PDB entry 8ZEH | electron microscopy, 2.78 A resolution | chains a and b of the 25 polymer chains in the assembly

== Chain a ==
Name: Photosystem I P700 chlorophyll a apoprotein A1
Source organism: Thalassiosira pseudonana CCMP1335
Notes: EC 1.97.1.12
UniProtKB: A0T0M8 (PSAA_THAPS); residue numbers follow UniProt; this construct covers 10-752
Amino-acid sequence (743 residues; each row starts with the number of its first residue):
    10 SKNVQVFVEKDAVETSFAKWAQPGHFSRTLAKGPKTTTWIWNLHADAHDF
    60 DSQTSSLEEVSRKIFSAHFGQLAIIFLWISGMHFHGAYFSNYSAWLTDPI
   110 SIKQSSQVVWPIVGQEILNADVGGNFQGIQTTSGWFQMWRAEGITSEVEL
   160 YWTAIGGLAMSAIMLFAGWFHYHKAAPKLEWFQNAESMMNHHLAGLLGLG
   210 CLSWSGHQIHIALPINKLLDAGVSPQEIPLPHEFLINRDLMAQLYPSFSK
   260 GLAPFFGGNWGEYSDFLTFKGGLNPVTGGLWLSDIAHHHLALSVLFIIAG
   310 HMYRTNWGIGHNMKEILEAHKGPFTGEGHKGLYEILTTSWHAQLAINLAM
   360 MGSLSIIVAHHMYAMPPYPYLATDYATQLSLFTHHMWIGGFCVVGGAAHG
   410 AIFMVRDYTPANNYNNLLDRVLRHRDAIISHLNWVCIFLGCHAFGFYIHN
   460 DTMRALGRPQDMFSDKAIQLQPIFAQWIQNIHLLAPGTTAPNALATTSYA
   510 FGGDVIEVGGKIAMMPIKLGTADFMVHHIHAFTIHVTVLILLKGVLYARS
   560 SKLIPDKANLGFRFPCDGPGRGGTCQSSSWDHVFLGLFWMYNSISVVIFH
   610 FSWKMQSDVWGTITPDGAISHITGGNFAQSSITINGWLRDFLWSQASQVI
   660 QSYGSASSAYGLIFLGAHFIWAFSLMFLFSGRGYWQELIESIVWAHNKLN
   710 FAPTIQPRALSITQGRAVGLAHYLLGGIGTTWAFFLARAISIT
Bound ions: chlorophyll a Mg (35 sites), coordinated by His-53, His-57, His-77, Gln-80, His-94, Gln-116, Gln-124, His-180, His-182, His-200, His-201, His-216, His-219, His-296, His-297, His-298 and 19 more
Small-molecule neighbours:
  - beta-carotene (BCR), molecule 1: Ile-83, Leu-86, Trp-87
  - beta-carotene (BCR), molecule 2: Ile-84, Trp-87, Ile-88, Gly-204, Leu-205, Leu-208, Gly-209, Ser-212
  - beta-carotene (BCR), molecule 3: Phe-85, Thr-162, Gly-165, Gly-166, Met-169, Ser-212
  - beta-carotene (BCR), molecule 4: Trp-119, Pro-120, Ile-121
  - beta-carotene (BCR), molecule 5: Leu-211, Leu-261, Phe-264, Leu-299, Val-303, Ile-306, Ile-307, His-310, Ile-318
  - beta-carotene (BCR), molecule 6: Leu-341, Leu-345, Ala-351, Ile-355, Gly-409, Phe-412
  - beta-carotene (BCR), molecule 7: Ala-354, Ala-358, Met-359, Ser-362, Val-402, Gly-405, Ala-406, Val-547, Leu-550, Leu-551, Val-554
  - chlorophyll a (CLA), molecule 1: Val-13, Gln-14, Val-15, Trp-190, Asn-193, Ser-196, His-200, Thr-314, Asn-315, Trp-316
  - chlorophyll a (CLA), molecule 2: Val-15, Val-17, Lys-19, Phe-74, Phe-78, Ile-172, Met-173, Ala-176, Phe-179, His-180, Ala-184, Pro-186, Trp-190
  - chlorophyll a (CLA), molecule 3: Val-22, Glu-23, Thr-24, Ser-25, Phe-26, Lys-28, Trp-29, His-34, Lys-72, Ser-75, Gly-79, Ile-83, Leu-174, Gly-177, Trp-178, Tyr-181, His-182
  - chlorophyll a (CLA), molecule 4: Trp-29, Pro-32, Trp-48, Ile-49, Trp-50, Leu-52, His-53
  - chlorophyll a (CLA), molecule 5: Trp-29, His-34, Phe-35, Leu-52, His-53, Ala-56, His-57, Phe-59, Gln-62, Ala-76, Gly-79, Gln-80, Ile-83
  - chlorophyll a (CLA), molecule 6: Thr-46, Ile-49, Trp-50, Ile-698, Ile-701, Val-702, His-705, Phe-710, Pro-712, Ile-714, Pro-716, Arg-717
  - chlorophyll a (CLA), molecule 7: Trp-50, Ile-679, Phe-682, Phe-686, Leu-719, Gln-723, Ala-726, Val-727, Ala-730, His-731, Leu-734
  - chlorophyll a (CLA), molecule 8: His-53, Ala-54, Asp-55, His-57, Asp-58, His-350, Leu-353, Leu-357, Phe-400, Cys-401, Val-403, Gly-404, Ala-407, His-408, Ile-411, Arg-415, Phe-571, Arg-572, Trp-589, Leu-596, Leu-734
  - chlorophyll a (CLA), molecule 9: His-57, Phe-59, Ile-73, Ala-76, His-77, Gln-80, Leu-81, Ile-84, Phe-85, Ile-88, Met-169, Trp-349, His-350, Gln-352, Leu-353, Asn-356, Leu-357, Met-360
  - chlorophyll a (CLA), molecule 10: His-57, Gln-80, Ile-83, Ile-84, Trp-87, Ile-397, Phe-400, Cys-401
  - chlorophyll a (CLA), molecule 11: Leu-66, Ser-70, His-77, Leu-188, Phe-191, Gln-192, Ala-194, Met-197, Met-198, His-201, Leu-202, Leu-205, Met-322, Leu-326, Tyr-342, Leu-345, Thr-346, Thr-347, Ser-348, Trp-349, Gln-352, Ile-355, Asn-356, Met-359, Met-360
  - chlorophyll a (CLA), molecule 12: Phe-74, His-77, Phe-78, Leu-81, Phe-85, Met-173, Trp-190, Phe-191, Asn-193, Ser-196, Met-197, His-200, His-201, Gly-204, Leu-205
  - chlorophyll a (CLA), molecule 13: Ile-83, Leu-86, Gln-116, Val-117, Val-118, Trp-119, Ile-121, Val-122, Gln-124, Leu-127, Ile-138, Leu-174, Ala-668, Leu-671
  - chlorophyll a (CLA), molecule 14: Leu-86, Trp-87, Ser-89, Gly-90, Met-91, Phe-93, His-94, Phe-98, Gln-116, Val-117, Trp-119, Leu-167
  - chlorophyll a (CLA), molecule 15: Trp-87, Ser-142, Gly-143, Trp-144, Met-147, Leu-206, Met-360, Leu-363, Ser-364, Val-367, Met-371, Tyr-377, Leu-390, His-393, His-394, Ile-397
  - chlorophyll a (CLA), molecule 16: Trp-87, Met-91, Thr-141, Ser-142, Trp-144, Ser-389, Leu-390, Thr-392, His-393, Trp-396, Ile-397, Phe-400, Ile-737, Trp-741, Leu-745
  - chlorophyll a (CLA), molecule 17: Trp-87, Met-91, Ser-115, Gln-116, Ile-138, Gln-139, Thr-140, Thr-141, Ser-142, Trp-144, Ala-668, Tyr-669, Ile-672, Gly-675, Ala-676, Ile-679, Leu-734, Gly-738, Trp-741, Leu-745
  - chlorophyll a (CLA), molecule 18: Ala-150, Glu-151, Leu-205, Leu-206, Gly-209, Cys-210, Trp-213, Gln-217, Leu-291, Ile-294, His-297, His-298, Leu-301, Phe-305, Leu-363, Ile-366, Val-367, His-370, Pro-376, Tyr-377
  - chlorophyll a (CLA), molecule 19: Glu-151, Gly-152, Ile-153, Glu-158, Trp-161, Thr-162, Gly-165, Met-169, Ile-172, Gly-209, Ser-212, Trp-213, Gly-215, His-216, His-219, Ile-220, Pro-240, Leu-244
  - chlorophyll a (CLA), molecule 20: Glu-158, Trp-161, Leu-239, His-241, Leu-244, Ile-245
  - chlorophyll a (CLA), molecule 21: Met-198, Leu-202, Leu-206, Phe-305, Ala-308, Met-311, Tyr-312, Met-322, Ile-325, Ile-355, Met-359, Leu-427, Val-430, Leu-551, Val-554, Leu-555
  - chlorophyll a (CLA), molecule 22: Asn-199, His-200, Ala-203, Gly-204, Leu-208, Ile-306, His-310, Tyr-312, Thr-314, Trp-316, Ile-318
  - chlorophyll a (CLA), molecule 23: Leu-211, Ser-212, Ser-214, Gly-215, Ile-218, His-219, Phe-243, Leu-244, Arg-247, Phe-257, Gly-260, Leu-261, Phe-264, Phe-265, Tyr-272, Phe-275, Leu-299
  - chlorophyll a (CLA), molecule 24: Phe-264, Gly-267, Trp-269, Gly-270, Tyr-272, Ser-273, Leu-276, Thr-277, Phe-278, His-296, Leu-299, Ala-300, Val-303, Asn-501
  - chlorophyll a (CLA), molecule 25: Thr-277, Phe-278, Gly-280, Leu-289, Asp-293, Ile-294, His-296, His-297, Ala-300, Leu-301, Leu-304, His-370, Met-371, Met-374, Pro-376, Thr-506
  - chlorophyll a (CLA), molecule 26: Phe-278, Thr-497, Thr-498, Ala-499, Pro-500, Asn-501, Ala-502
  - chlorophyll a (CLA), molecule 27: Leu-304, Met-359, Ser-362, Leu-363, Ile-366, His-369, His-370, Tyr-372, Ala-373, Met-374, Thr-506, Ser-507, Phe-510
  - chlorophyll a (CLA), molecule 28: Ile-307, His-310, Met-311, Ile-318, Gly-319, His-320
  - chlorophyll a (CLA), molecule 29: Met-311, His-320, Glu-324, Ile-325, Ala-328, His-329
  - chlorophyll a (CLA), molecule 30: Ile-325, Leu-326, His-329, His-338, Leu-341, Leu-345, Leu-426, Leu-427, Val-430
  - chlorophyll a (CLA), molecule 31: Ala-328, His-329, Lys-330, Gly-331, Pro-332, Phe-333
  - chlorophyll a (CLA), molecule 32: Phe-333, Thr-334, Leu-426, Arg-429, Val-430, His-433, Ile-437, His-440
  - chlorophyll a (CLA), molecule 33: Ile-365, Ile-366, His-369, Met-395, Val-402, Trp-486, Ile-543, Thr-546, Val-547, Leu-550, Met-599, Ser-602, Ile-603
  - chlorophyll a (CLA), molecule 34: His-369, Tyr-372, Phe-483, Ala-484, Trp-486, Ile-487, Gln-488, Phe-510, Ile-526, Leu-528, His-536, His-539, Ile-543, Val-606, His-609, Phe-610, Lys-613
  - chlorophyll a (CLA), molecule 35: Ala-436, His-440, Trp-443
  - chlorophyll a (CLA), molecule 36: Ile-437, Leu-441, Val-444, Ala-540, Ile-543, His-544, Val-547
  - chlorophyll a (CLA), molecule 37: Ser-439, Asn-442, Trp-443, Ile-446
  - chlorophyll a (CLA), molecule 38: Asn-442, Cys-445, Ile-446, Gly-449, Cys-450, Phe-453, Gly-454, Ile-457, Phe-541, Val-545, Leu-548, Ile-549, Leu-594, Phe-597, Trp-598
  - chlorophyll a (CLA), molecule 39: Trp-443, Ile-446, Phe-447, Cys-450, His-451
  - chlorophyll a (CLA), molecule 40: Phe-447, Leu-448, Gln-480, Pro-481, Ile-482, Phe-483, Ala-484, Asp-532, Phe-533, His-536, His-537, Ala-540, His-544
  - chlorophyll a (CLA), molecule 41: Cys-450, His-451, Gly-454, Phe-455, Ile-457, His-458, Thr-461, Met-462, Arg-467, Asp-470, Phe-472, Ile-477
  - chlorophyll a (CLA), molecule 42: Phe-453, Tyr-456, Ile-538, Thr-542, Tyr-600, Asn-601, Ser-604, Val-605, Phe-608, Ile-643, Trp-646, Leu-651, Ala-655, Ile-659, Phe-673, His-677, Trp-680, Tyr-732, Gly-736, Thr-739, Thr-740, Phe-743
  - chlorophyll a (CLA), molecule 43: Phe-453, Ile-457, Phe-541, Phe-597, Trp-598, Tyr-600, Asn-601, Ile-643, Leu-647, Trp-680, Tyr-732
  - chlorophyll a (CLA), molecule 44: Thr-461, Ala-464, Leu-465
  - chlorophyll a (CLA), molecule 45: Trp-486, Ile-487, Ile-490, His-491, Ala-494, Thr-498, Ala-499, Thr-506, Phe-510
  - chlorophyll a (CLA), molecule 46: Leu-647, Leu-651, Trp-652
  - chlorophyll a (CLA), molecule 47: Leu-671, Leu-674, Gly-675, His-677, Phe-678, Trp-680, Ala-681
  - chlorophyll a (CLA), molecule 48: Phe-678, Ala-681, Phe-682, Leu-684, Met-685, Tyr-693, Trp-694, Leu-697
  - chlorophyll a (CLA), molecule 49: Ile-701, Ala-704, His-705, Leu-708, Phe-710
  - chlorophyll a (CLA), molecule 50: Trp-703, Ala-704, Lys-707, Leu-708
  - phylloquinone (PQN): Trp-50, Met-685, Phe-686, Ser-689, Gly-690, Arg-691, Trp-694, Ala-718, Leu-719, Ser-720, Gly-724
  - 4Fe-4S cluster (SF4): Pro-574, Cys-575, Gly-577, Pro-578, Cys-584, Ile-721
Curated features (UniProtKB/Swiss-Prot):
  - binding site ([4Fe-4S] cluster): Cys-575, Cys-584
  - binding site (chlorophyll a'): His-677
  - binding site (chlorophyll a): Met-685, Tyr-693
  - binding site (phylloquinone): Trp-694

== Chain b ==
Name: Photosystem I P700 chlorophyll a apoprotein A2
Source organism: Thalassiosira pseudonana CCMP1335
Notes: EC 1.97.1.12
UniProtKB: A0T0M9 (PSAB_THAPS); residue numbers follow UniProt; this construct covers 2-733
Amino-acid sequence (732 residues; row label = number of the first residue in the row):
     2 ATKFPKFSQALAQDPATRRIWYGIATAHDLEAHDGMTEENLYQKIFASHF
    52 GHLAIIFLWTSGNLFHVAWQGNFEKWVSNPLKTRPIAHSIWDPHFGESAL
   102 KAFSKGNTYPVNITFSGLYQWWYTIGFRTNQELYKGSIGLLLLASVLLIA
   152 GWLHLQPKFRPSLSWFKNNESRLNHHLSGLLGFSSLAWTGHLVHVAIPAS
   202 RGVHVGWDNFLTTPPHPAGLTPFFTGNWTVYAENPDSATHVFNTSEGSGT
   252 AILTFLGGFHPQTQSLWLSDMAHHHLAIAVVFIVAGHMYRTNFGIGHNMK
   302 EILDAHRPPGGRLGAGHVGLFETITNSLHMQLGLALACLGVATSLTAQHM
   352 YALTPYAYLSKDFTTEAALYTHHQYIAGFLMVGAFAHGAIFFVRDYDPEL
   402 NKNNVLARMLEHKEAIISHLSWASLFLGFHTLGLYIHNDTVVAFGQPEKQ
   452 ILFEPLFAEYIQAASGKAVYQFNVLLASSTSPATAAGNQVWLPGWLEAIN
   502 NPKTDLFLKIGPGDFLVHHAIALGLHVTALILVKGALDARGSKLMPDKKD
   552 FGYSFPCDGPGRGGTCDISAWDAFYLAMFWMLNTIGWVTFYWHWKHMTIW
   602 GGNPGQFDESSNYIMGWLRDYLWLNSSPLINGYNPFGMNNLSVWSWMFLF
   652 GHLIWATGFMFLISWRGYWQELIETLVWAHERTPLANLIRWRDKPVALSI
   702 VQARLVGLVHFSVGYILTYAAFVIASTSGKFA
Bound ions: chlorophyll a Mg (32 sites), coordinated by His-29, His-50, His-53, His-67, His-89, Asp-93, His-95, His-155, His-176, His-177, His-192, His-195, His-274, His-275, His-276, His-288 and 16 more; 4Fe-4S cluster Fe near Cys-558 (its only coordinating residue here)
Small-molecule neighbours:
  - Fucoxanthin (A86; (3S,3'S,5R,5'R,6S,6'R,8'R)-3,5'-dihydroxy-8-oxo-6',7'-didehydro-5,5',6,6',7,8-hexahydro-5,6-epoxy-beta,beta-caroten-3'- yl acetate): Thr-226, Gly-227, Asn-228, Val-285
  - beta-carotene (BCR), molecule 1: Gly-52, Ile-56, Leu-149
  - beta-carotene (BCR), molecule 2: Leu-54, Ile-57, Phe-58, Trp-60, Gly-180, Leu-181, Phe-184, Ser-185
  - beta-carotene (BCR), molecule 3: Leu-187, Leu-221, Phe-224, Phe-225, Val-281, Ile-284, Val-285, His-288
  - beta-carotene (BCR), molecule 4: Met-331, Gly-334, Leu-335, Ala-338, Val-342, Met-382, Ala-385, Phe-386, Gly-389, Phe-393, Ala-537
  - beta-carotene (BCR), molecule 5: Phe-386, Leu-407, Met-410, Val-534, Leu-538
  - beta-carotene (BCR), molecule 6: Trp-647, Met-648, Phe-651, Trp-670, Leu-677
  - beta-carotene (BCR), molecule 7: Thr-684, Pro-685, Leu-686
  - chlorophyll a (CLA), molecule 1: Phe-5, Phe-8, Ile-25, Ala-28, His-29, Leu-31, His-34, Ser-49, His-53, Ile-56
  - chlorophyll a (CLA), molecule 2: Thr-18, Ile-21, Trp-22, Ile-674, Leu-677, Val-678, His-681, Ile-690, Arg-691, Trp-692, Arg-693, Asp-694, Pro-696, Val-697
  - chlorophyll a (CLA), molecule 3: Trp-22, Phe-651, Leu-654, Ile-655, Thr-658, Met-661, Phe-662, Leu-699, Val-707, Val-710, His-711, Val-714
  - chlorophyll a (CLA), molecule 4: Ile-25, Ala-26, Thr-27, Ala-28, His-29, Asp-30, His-330, Leu-333, Leu-337, Phe-380, Leu-381, Val-383, Gly-384, Ala-387, His-388, Ile-391, Arg-395, Tyr-554, Trp-572, Phe-575, Val-710, Val-714
  - chlorophyll a (CLA), molecule 5: His-29, Leu-31, Tyr-43, Ile-46, Ser-49, His-50, His-53, Leu-54, Ile-57, Phe-167, Arg-173, His-177, Leu-181, Leu-329, Gln-332, Leu-333, Ala-336, Leu-337, Leu-340
  - chlorophyll a (CLA), molecule 6: His-29, His-53, Ile-56, Ile-57, Trp-60, Phe-380, Leu-381
  - chlorophyll a (CLA), molecule 7: Phe-47, His-50, Phe-51, Leu-54, Trp-166, Phe-167, Asn-169, Ser-172, Arg-173, His-176, His-177, Gly-180, Leu-181, Leu-182, Phe-283, Leu-340, Ala-343, Leu-346
  - chlorophyll a (CLA), molecule 8: Phe-47, Phe-51, Val-147, Ile-150, Ala-151, Leu-154, His-155, Lys-159, Phe-160, Pro-162, Trp-166
  - chlorophyll a (CLA), molecule 9: Ile-56, Leu-59, Trp-60, Ser-62, Gly-63, Phe-66, His-67, Trp-70, Gln-71, His-89, Ser-90, Trp-92, Leu-142
  - chlorophyll a (CLA), molecule 10: Trp-60, Thr-61, Ser-117, Gly-118, Leu-119, Trp-122, Ser-185, Ala-343, Thr-344, Thr-347, Met-351, Tyr-357, Leu-370, His-373, His-374, Ile-377, Leu-381
  - chlorophyll a (CLA), molecule 11: Trp-60, Asn-64, His-67, Val-68, Ala-88, His-89, Asn-113, Ile-114, Thr-115, Phe-116, Ser-117, Leu-119, Val-644, Trp-645, Met-648
  - chlorophyll a (CLA), molecule 12: Trp-60, Asn-64, Phe-116, Ser-117, Leu-119, Ala-369, Leu-370, Thr-372, His-373, Tyr-376, Ile-377, Phe-380, Trp-645, Ile-717, Tyr-720, Ala-721, Val-724, Ile-725
  - chlorophyll a (CLA), molecule 13: Thr-61, Leu-65, Trp-122, Trp-123, Leu-141, Trp-208, Phe-211, Leu-212
  - chlorophyll a (CLA), molecule 14: His-89, Ser-90, Ile-91, Trp-92, Asp-93, Pro-94, His-95, Phe-96, Phe-104, Asn-113, Ser-643, Val-644, Trp-647
  - chlorophyll a (CLA), molecule 15: Trp-122, Thr-125, Ile-126, Leu-181, Leu-182, Ser-185, Ser-186, Trp-189, Met-272, His-275, His-276, Ile-279, Leu-346, Thr-347, His-350, Met-351, Pro-356, Tyr-357
  - chlorophyll a (CLA), molecule 16: Ile-126, Gly-127, Phe-128, Glu-133, Gly-137, Gly-140, Leu-143, Val-147, Ser-185, Ala-188, Trp-189, Gly-191, His-192, His-195, Val-196, Val-206, Gly-207, Trp-208, Phe-211
  - chlorophyll a (CLA), molecule 17: Trp-166, Asn-169, Ser-172, His-176, Thr-292, Asn-293, Phe-294
  - chlorophyll a (CLA), molecule 18: Asn-170, Arg-173, Leu-174, His-177, Leu-178, Met-300, Leu-304, Phe-322, Ile-325, Thr-326, Leu-335, Ala-336, Cys-339, Leu-340, Ala-343
  - chlorophyll a (CLA), molecule 19: Leu-174, Leu-178, Leu-182, Val-282, Phe-283, Ala-286, Met-289, Tyr-290, Met-300, Ile-303, Leu-304
  - chlorophyll a (CLA), molecule 20: Asn-175, His-176, Ser-179, Gly-180, Phe-184, Ile-284, His-288, Tyr-290, Thr-292, Phe-294, Ile-296
  - chlorophyll a (CLA), molecule 21: Phe-184, Leu-187, Ala-188, Thr-190, Gly-191, Val-194, His-195, Phe-211, Leu-212, Thr-213, Thr-214, Pro-215, Pro-216, His-217, Gly-220, Leu-221, Tyr-232, Ile-253, Leu-254, Leu-277
  - chlorophyll a (CLA), molecule 22: Phe-224, Phe-225, Thr-226, Gly-227, Trp-229
  - chlorophyll a (CLA), molecule 23: Phe-224, Gly-227, Trp-229, Thr-230, Tyr-232, Ala-233, Leu-254, Thr-255, Phe-256, His-274, Leu-277, Ala-278, Val-281, Val-491, Trp-492
  - chlorophyll a (CLA), molecule 24: Thr-255, Phe-256, Gly-258, Gly-259, Leu-267, Asp-271, Met-272, His-274, His-275, Ala-278, Ile-279, His-350, Leu-354, Trp-492, Trp-496
  - chlorophyll a (CLA), molecule 25: Val-285, Ala-286, His-288, Met-289, Ile-296, Gly-297, His-298
  - chlorophyll a (CLA), molecule 26: Met-289, His-298, Glu-302, Ile-303, Ala-306, His-307
  - chlorophyll a (CLA), molecule 27: Ile-303, Leu-304, His-307, Leu-314, His-318, Leu-321, Ile-325, Met-331, Val-406, Leu-407, Met-410
  - chlorophyll a (CLA), molecule 28: Ala-306, His-307, Arg-308, Pro-309, Pro-310, Arg-313, Leu-314
  - chlorophyll a (CLA), molecule 29: Arg-313, Leu-314, Gly-315, Val-406, Arg-409, Met-410, Glu-412, His-413, Ala-416, Ile-417, His-420
  - chlorophyll a (CLA), molecule 30: Cys-339, Val-342, Leu-346, Gln-349, His-350, Tyr-352, Ala-353, Leu-354, Leu-507, Phe-508
  - chlorophyll a (CLA), molecule 31: Val-342, Ser-345, Leu-346, Gln-349, Gln-375, Gly-379, Met-382, Phe-386, Leu-526, Thr-529, Ala-530, Leu-533, Met-582, Thr-585, Ile-586
  - chlorophyll a (CLA), molecule 32: Gln-349, Tyr-352, Tyr-371, Phe-458, Ala-459, Ile-462, Gln-463, Phe-508, Leu-509, Ile-511, His-519, Ile-522, Leu-526, Val-589, Tyr-592, Trp-593, Lys-596, His-597
  - chlorophyll a (CLA), molecule 33: Ala-416, His-420, Trp-423
  - chlorophyll a (CLA), molecule 34: Ile-417, His-420, Leu-421, Trp-423, Ala-424, Ala-523, Leu-526, His-527
  - chlorophyll a (CLA), molecule 35: Ser-419, His-420, Ser-422, Trp-423, Leu-426
  - chlorophyll a (CLA), molecule 36: Ser-422, Ser-425, Leu-426, Gly-429, Phe-430, Leu-433, Leu-524, Val-528, Leu-531, Ile-532, Leu-577, Phe-580, Trp-581
  - chlorophyll a (CLA), molecule 37: Trp-423, Leu-426, Phe-427, Phe-430, His-431
  - chlorophyll a (CLA), molecule 38: Phe-427, Leu-428, Phe-454, Glu-455, Pro-456, Leu-457, Phe-458, Ala-459, Asp-515, Phe-516, His-519, His-520, Ala-523, His-527
  - chlorophyll a (CLA), molecule 39: His-431, Gly-434, Leu-435, Ile-437, His-438, Thr-441, Val-442, Lys-450, Ile-452
  - chlorophyll a (CLA), molecule 40: Thr-432, Leu-433, Tyr-436, Ala-521, Leu-524, Asn-584, Trp-588, Phe-591, Ile-615, Trp-618, Leu-619, Leu-623, Ser-627, Ile-631, Phe-649, His-653, Trp-656, Phe-712, Tyr-716, Thr-719, Tyr-720, Phe-723
  - chlorophyll a (CLA), molecule 41: Leu-433, Ile-437, Asp-440, Leu-524, Phe-580, Trp-581, Asn-584, Trp-588, Ile-615, Leu-619, Trp-656, Phe-712
  - chlorophyll a (CLA), molecule 42: Phe-458, Tyr-461, Phe-473
  - chlorophyll a (CLA), molecule 43: Ile-462, Ala-465, Ser-466, Leu-476, Leu-477, Trp-492, Leu-493, Trp-496, Phe-508
  - chlorophyll a (CLA), molecule 44: Leu-476, Pro-483, Ala-484, Ala-487, Gly-488, Val-491, Trp-492
  - chlorophyll a (CLA), molecule 45: Leu-619, Leu-623, Trp-624
  - chlorophyll a (CLA), molecule 46: Trp-647, Leu-650, Phe-651, His-653, Leu-654, Trp-656, Ala-657
  - chlorophyll a (CLA), molecule 47: Leu-654, Ala-657, Thr-658, Phe-660, Met-661, Ile-664, Ser-665, Tyr-669, Trp-670, Leu-673
  - chlorophyll a (CLA), molecule 48: Leu-677, Ala-680, His-681, Thr-684, Ala-687, Ile-690
  - chlorophyll a (CLA), molecule 49: Trp-679, Ala-680, Arg-683, Thr-684, Pro-685
  - chlorophyll a (CLA), molecule 50: Pro-685, Leu-686, Ala-687, Leu-689
  - phylloquinone (PQN): Ile-21, Trp-22, Met-661, Phe-662, Ser-665, Trp-666, Arg-667, Trp-670, Ile-674, Ala-698, Leu-699, Ser-700, Ala-704
  - 4Fe-4S cluster (SF4): Cys-558, Asp-559, Gly-560, Pro-561, Gly-565, Thr-566, Cys-567, Trp-666, Ile-701
Curated features (UniProtKB/Swiss-Prot):
  - binding site ([4Fe-4S] cluster): Cys-558, Cys-567
  - binding site (chlorophyll a): His-653, Met-661, Tyr-669
  - binding site (phylloquinone): Trp-670

== Interface between chain a and chain b ==
Pairs across the interface (117):
  Val-122(a) / Phe-445(b)
  Gly-123(a) / Phe-445(b)
  Gly-123(a) / Gln-447(b)
  Gln-124(a) / Phe-445(b)
  Ile-126(a) / Ala-444(b)
  Ile-126(a) / Phe-445(b)
  Ala-436(a) / Trp-679(b)  hydrophobic
  Ile-438(a) / Leu-673(b)  hydrophobic
  Asn-442(a) / Leu-673(b)
  Asn-442(a) / Leu-677(b)
  Asp-460(a) / Tyr-634(b)  hydrogen bond
  Thr-461(a) / Trp-647(b)
  Arg-463(a) / Tyr-634(b)
  Arg-463(a) / Asn-635(b)
  Arg-463(a) / Pro-636(b)
  Ala-464(a) / Tyr-634(b)  hydrophobic
  Ala-464(a) / Met-639(b)
  Ala-464(a) / Ser-643(b)  hydrogen bond (backbone-side chain)
  Leu-465(a) / His-95(b)
  Leu-465(a) / Phe-96(b)  hydrophobic
  Leu-465(a) / Gly-97(b)  hydrogen bond (backbone-backbone)
  Leu-465(a) / Ala-100(b)
  Gly-466(a) / Ser-99(b)
  Gly-466(a) / Met-639(b)
  Arg-467(a) / His-95(b)  hydrogen bond (side chain-backbone)
  Arg-467(a) / Gly-97(b)
  Ile-549(a) / Tyr-669(b)
  Lys-552(a) / Tyr-669(b)
  Lys-552(a) / Glu-672(b)  salt bridge
  Lys-552(a) / Leu-673(b)
  Tyr-556(a) / Thr-676(b)
  Ser-560(a) / Glu-672(b)  hydrogen bond
  Lys-561(a) / Glu-675(b)
  Leu-562(a) / Gln-671(b)
  Leu-562(a) / Glu-675(b)
  Lys-566(a) / Glu-672(b)  salt bridge
  Cys-575(a) / Pro-561(b)  hydrophobic
  Pro-578(a) / Cys-558(b)  hydrophobic
  Arg-580(a) / Arg-667(b)  hydrogen bond (backbone-side chain)
  Gly-581(a) / Arg-667(b)  hydrogen bond (backbone-side chain)
  Gly-582(a) / Arg-667(b)  hydrogen bond (backbone-side chain)
  Cys-584(a) / Trp-666(b)  hydrophobic
  Cys-584(a) / Arg-667(b)
  Cys-584(a) / Gly-668(b)  hydrogen bond (backbone-backbone)
  Cys-584(a) / Ile-701(b)  hydrophobic
  Gln-585(a) / Ile-664(b)  hydrogen bond (side chain-backbone)
  Gln-585(a) / Ser-665(b)
  Gln-585(a) / Trp-666(b)  hydrogen bond (side chain-backbone)
  Gln-585(a) / Tyr-669(b)
  His-591(a) / Tyr-669(b)
  Phe-593(a) / Ile-664(b)  hydrophobic
  Leu-594(a) / Ser-665(b)
  Gln-638(a) / Pro-636(b)
  Ser-639(a) / Pro-636(b)
  Asn-644(a) / Ile-631(b)  hydrogen bond (side chain-backbone)
  Asn-644(a) / Tyr-634(b)  hydrogen bond (side chain-backbone)
  Asn-644(a) / Ser-646(b)
  Asn-644(a) / Leu-650(b)
  Leu-647(a) / Leu-650(b)  hydrophobic
  Arg-648(a) / Ile-631(b)  hydrogen bond (side chain-backbone)
  Arg-648(a) / Asn-632(b)
  Arg-648(a) / Tyr-634(b)
  Arg-648(a) / Pro-636(b)
  Trp-652(a) / Trp-624(b)  hydrogen bond (backbone-side chain)
  Trp-652(a) / Ser-627(b)  hydrogen bond
  Trp-652(a) / Ile-631(b)  hydrophobic
  Ile-659(a) / Met-616(b)
  Ile-659(a) / Arg-620(b)
  Ile-659(a) / Trp-624(b)  hydrophobic
  Tyr-662(a) / Asp-440(b)  hydrogen bond
  Tyr-662(a) / Val-443(b)  hydrophobic
  Tyr-662(a) / Ala-444(b)  hydrophobic
  Tyr-662(a) / Met-616(b)
  Gly-663(a) / Ala-444(b)  hydrogen bond (backbone-backbone)
  Ser-667(a) / Ala-444(b)
  Gly-670(a) / Met-616(b)
  Leu-671(a) / Ala-444(b)  hydrophobic
  Leu-674(a) / Met-616(b)  hydrophobic
  Leu-674(a) / Leu-619(b)  hydrophobic
  Phe-678(a) / Leu-433(b)  hydrophobic
  Leu-684(a) / Phe-660(b)  hydrophobic
  Leu-687(a) / Leu-663(b)
  Phe-688(a) / Asp-568(b)
  Phe-688(a) / Tyr-576(b)  hydrogen bond (backbone-side chain)
  Phe-688(a) / Phe-660(b)  hydrophobic
  Phe-688(a) / Leu-663(b)  hydrophobic
  Phe-688(a) / Ile-664(b)  hydrophobic
  Ser-689(a) / Asp-568(b)
  Ser-689(a) / Leu-577(b)
  Gly-690(a) / Cys-567(b)
  Gly-690(a) / Asp-568(b)  hydrogen bond (backbone-side chain)
  Arg-691(a) / Leu-545(b)
  Arg-691(a) / Arg-563(b)  hydrogen bond (side chain-backbone)
  Arg-691(a) / Gly-564(b)  hydrogen bond (side chain-backbone)
  Arg-691(a) / Gly-565(b)  hydrogen bond (side chain-backbone)
  Arg-691(a) / Cys-567(b)
  Gly-692(a) / Cys-567(b)  hydrogen bond (backbone-backbone)
  Tyr-693(a) / Ile-532(b)
  Tyr-693(a) / Lys-535(b)
  Tyr-693(a) / Asp-568(b)  hydrogen bond (backbone-backbone)
  Tyr-693(a) / Leu-577(b)  hydrophobic
  Gln-695(a) / Leu-545(b)
  Glu-696(a) / Lys-535(b)  salt bridge
  Glu-696(a) / Ser-543(b)
  Glu-696(a) / Lys-549(b)  salt bridge
  Glu-696(a) / Ile-569(b)
  Leu-697(a) / Ile-418(b)  hydrophobic
  Leu-697(a) / Lys-535(b)
  Glu-699(a) / Ser-543(b)  hydrogen bond
  Glu-699(a) / Lys-544(b)  hydrogen bond (side chain-backbone)
  Glu-699(a) / Leu-545(b)  hydrogen bond (side chain-backbone)
  Ser-700(a) / Ile-418(b)
  Trp-703(a) / Glu-415(b)
  Trp-703(a) / Ala-416(b)  hydrophobic
  Ile-721(a) / Gly-565(b)
  Ile-721(a) / Cys-567(b)  hydrophobic
  Arg-725(a) / Trp-666(b)
Other interface residues (no listed pair), chain a (79 interface residues in all): Leu-127, Asp-435, Ser-439, Leu-548, Pro-574, Asp-576, Gly-577, Thr-583, Ser-586, Phe-597, Ile-643, Ser-656, Val-658, Gln-660, Ser-664, Phe-673, Trp-680, Ala-704
Other interface residues (no listed pair), chain b (76 interface residues in all): Ser-419, Thr-441, Gly-446, Leu-531, Asp-539, Pro-557, Gly-560, Phe-580, Tyr-614, Ile-615, Ser-628, Phe-649, Trp-656, Ala-680, Ser-700

== In short ==
79 residues of chain a and 76 residues of chain b are in contact, with 28 hydrogen bonds and 4 salt bridges.
Polar contacts include Lys-552(a)/Glu-672(b), Lys-566(a)/Glu-672(b) and Glu-696(a)/Lys-535(b).
Chain a is Photosystem I P700 chlorophyll a apoprotein A1 and chain b is Photosystem I P700 chlorophyll a
apoprotein A2, both from Thalassiosira pseudonana CCMP1335; the structure, PSI-FCPI-L in Thalassiosira
pseudonana, was determined by electron microscopy, deposited together with 8ZET.
